PDB entry 8UIV | X-ray diffraction, 1.51 A resolution | chain A

== Chain A ==
Molecule: 6-hydroxynicotinate 3-monooxygenase
Source organism: Pseudomonas putida KT2440
UniProtKB: Q88FY2 (6HN3M_PSEPK); residue numbers follow UniProt; this construct covers 1-382
Sequence (405 residues; row label = number of the first residue in the row; numbers below 1 keep their minus sign (Met-22 is residue -22)):
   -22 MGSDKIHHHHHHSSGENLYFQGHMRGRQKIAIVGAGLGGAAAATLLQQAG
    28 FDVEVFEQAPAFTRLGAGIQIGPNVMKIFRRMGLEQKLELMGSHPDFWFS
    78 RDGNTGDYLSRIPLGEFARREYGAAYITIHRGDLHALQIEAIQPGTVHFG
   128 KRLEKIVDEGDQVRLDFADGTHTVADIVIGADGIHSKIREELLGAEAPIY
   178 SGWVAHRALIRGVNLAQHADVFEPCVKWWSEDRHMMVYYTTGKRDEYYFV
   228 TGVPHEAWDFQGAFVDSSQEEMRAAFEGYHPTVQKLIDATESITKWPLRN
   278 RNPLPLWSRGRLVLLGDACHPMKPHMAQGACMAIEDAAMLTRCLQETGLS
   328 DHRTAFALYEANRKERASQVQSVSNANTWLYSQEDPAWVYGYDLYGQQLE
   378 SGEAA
Unresolved in the structure: -22 to 2, 378-382
Construct notes: initiating methionine (-22); expression tag (-21 to 0); engineered mutation Gln47 (His in Q88FY2)
Swiss-Prot annotation at these positions:
  - active site: Tyr215 (Proton acceptor)
  - binding site (FAD): Gly15, Glu34, Gln35, Arg108, Leu130, Asp294, Ala307, Cys308
Residues lining bound ligands: FAD (flavin-adenine dinucleotide): Val10, Gly11, Ala12, Gly13, Leu14, Gly15, Gly16, Phe33, Glu34, Gln35, Ile46, Gln47, Arg108, Lys128, Arg129, Leu130, Ala158, Asp159, Gly160, Lys164, Ala182, Arg184, Tyr215, Val227, Leu275, Leu292, Gly293, Asp294, Pro301, Ala304, Gln305, Gly306, Ala307, Cys308, Ala310
Reported in the primary citation:
  - catalytic residues: Tyr215 (citing earlier work)
  - conformationally variable residues (order/disorder transition): Arg184
  - mutagenesis - H47Q: decreased catalytic activity
  - mutagenesis - H47Q (Kgq = 2.7 0.1 mM): unchanged binding to 6-MNA

== Summary ==
Chain A binds flavin-adenine dinucleotide. UniProt lists active-site residue Tyr215 and 8 FAD-binding
residues. The paper reports the catalytic residue Tyr215; H47Q reduces catalytic activity.
Chain A is 6-hydroxynicotinate 3-monooxygenase (Pseudomonas putida KT2440); the structure, H47Q NicC with
bound FAD, was determined by X-ray diffraction together with 8UIQ from the same study.
